PDB entry 7D3F | electron microscopy, 2.60 A resolution | chains A and C of the 4 polymer chains in the assembly

# Chain A (and C)
Name: Dual oxidase 1
Source organism: Homo sapiens
Notes: EC 1.11.1.-, 1.6.3.1; chain C of this document is another copy of the same molecule, construct and numbering; everything in this record applies to it too
UniProtKB: Q9NRD9 (DUOX1_HUMAN); numbering as in UniProt (aligned over 1-1551)
Chain sequence (1551 residues; numbered 1 to 1551; the number before each row is that of its first residue):
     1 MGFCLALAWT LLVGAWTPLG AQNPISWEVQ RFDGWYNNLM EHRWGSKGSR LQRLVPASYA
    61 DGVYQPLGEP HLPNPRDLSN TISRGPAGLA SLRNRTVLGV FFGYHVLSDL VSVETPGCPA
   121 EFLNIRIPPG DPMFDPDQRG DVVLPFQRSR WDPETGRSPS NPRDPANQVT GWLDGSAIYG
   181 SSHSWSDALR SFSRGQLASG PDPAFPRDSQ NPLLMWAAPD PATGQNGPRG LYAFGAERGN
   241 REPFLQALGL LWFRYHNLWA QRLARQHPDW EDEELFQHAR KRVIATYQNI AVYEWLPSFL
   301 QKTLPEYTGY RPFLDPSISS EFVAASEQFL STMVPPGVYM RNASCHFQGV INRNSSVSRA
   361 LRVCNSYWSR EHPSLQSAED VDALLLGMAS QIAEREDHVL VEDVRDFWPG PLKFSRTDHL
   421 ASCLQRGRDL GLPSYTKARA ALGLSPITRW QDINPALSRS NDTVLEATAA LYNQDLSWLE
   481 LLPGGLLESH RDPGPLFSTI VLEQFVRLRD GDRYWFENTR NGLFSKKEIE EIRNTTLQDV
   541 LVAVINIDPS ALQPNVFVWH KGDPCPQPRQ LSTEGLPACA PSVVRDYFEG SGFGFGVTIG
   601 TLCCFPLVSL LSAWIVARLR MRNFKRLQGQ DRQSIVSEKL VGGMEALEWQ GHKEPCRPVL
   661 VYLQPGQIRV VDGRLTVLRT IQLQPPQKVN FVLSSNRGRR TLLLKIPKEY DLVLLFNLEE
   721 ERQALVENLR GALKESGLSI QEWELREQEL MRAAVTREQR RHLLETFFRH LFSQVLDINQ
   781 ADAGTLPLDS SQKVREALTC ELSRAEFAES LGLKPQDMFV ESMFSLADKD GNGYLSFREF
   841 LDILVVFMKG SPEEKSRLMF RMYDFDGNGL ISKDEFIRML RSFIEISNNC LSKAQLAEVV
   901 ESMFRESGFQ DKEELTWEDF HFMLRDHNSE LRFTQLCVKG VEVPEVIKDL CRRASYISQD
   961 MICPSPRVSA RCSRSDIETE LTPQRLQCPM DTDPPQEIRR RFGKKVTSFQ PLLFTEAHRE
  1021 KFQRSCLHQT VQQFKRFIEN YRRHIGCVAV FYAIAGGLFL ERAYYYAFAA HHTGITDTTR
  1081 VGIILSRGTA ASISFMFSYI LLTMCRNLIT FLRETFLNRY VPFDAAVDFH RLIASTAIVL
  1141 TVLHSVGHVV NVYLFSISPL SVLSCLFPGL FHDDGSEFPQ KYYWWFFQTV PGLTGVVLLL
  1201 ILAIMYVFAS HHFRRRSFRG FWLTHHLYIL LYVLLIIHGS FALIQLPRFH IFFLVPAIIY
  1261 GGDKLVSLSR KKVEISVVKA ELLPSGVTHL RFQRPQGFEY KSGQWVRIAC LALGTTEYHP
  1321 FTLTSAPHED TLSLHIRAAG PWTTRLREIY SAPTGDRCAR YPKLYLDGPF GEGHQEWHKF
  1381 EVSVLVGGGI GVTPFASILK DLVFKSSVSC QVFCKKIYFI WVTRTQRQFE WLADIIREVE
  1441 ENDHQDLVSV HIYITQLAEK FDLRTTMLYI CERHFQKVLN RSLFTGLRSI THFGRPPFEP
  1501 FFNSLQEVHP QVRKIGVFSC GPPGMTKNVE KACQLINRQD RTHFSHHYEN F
Unresolved in the structure: 1-21, 620-643, 686-688, 695-699, 737-739, 777-790, 885-892, 903-913, 925-1011, 1355-1360
Sequence notes: variant F1178 (Leu in Q9NRD9)
Curated features (UniProtKB/Swiss-Prot):
  - binding site (Ca(2+)): D828, D830, N832, Y834, E839, D864, D866, N868, E875
  - glycosylation (N-linked (GlcNAc...) asparagine): N94, N342, N354, N461, N534
  - natural variant: F1178 (L1178F: this construct carries the variant)
Disulfide bonds: C118-C1165, C345-C565, C364-C579
Covalently attached groups: N-acetylglucosamine (NAG) linked to N94, N342, N534
Metal / ion sites: Na+ site 1: D109, T170, W172, D174, S176; Na+ site 2: T332, R395, D397, V399; Ca2+ site 1: D830, N832, Y834, E839; Ca2+ site 2: D864, D866, N868, L870; heme Fe site 1: H1130, H1225; heme Fe site 2: H1144, H1238
Small-molecule neighbours:
  - FAD (flavin-adenine dinucleotide): R1113, D1124, V1127, D1128, R1131, R1214, W1305, Y1318, H1319, P1320, F1321, T1322, H1335, I1336, R1337, A1339, G1340, P1341, W1342, T1343, T1393, F1551
  - heme (HEM), molecule 1: L602, R1087, A1090, I1093, S1094, F1097, T1141, H1144, S1145, H1148, F1186, P1191, G1192, G1195, V1196, L1198, L1199, L1202, L1231, L1235, H1238, G1239, F1241, A1242, L1243, I1244, Q1245, L1246, P1247, R1248, F1249
  - heme (HEM), molecule 2: F1097, I1100, L1101, M1104, R1106, H1130, R1131, A1134, L1202, M1205, Y1206, A1209, S1210, R1214, F1221, W1222, H1225, H1226, Y1228, L1231, Y1232, Y1260, K1264, E1317
  - N-acetylglucosamine (NAG; 2-acetamido-2-deoxy-beta-D-glucopyranose): L67, H71, W478
  - NADPH (NDP; NADPH dihydro-nicotinamide-adenine-dinucleotide phosphate): R1036, E1039, N1040, Y1041, G1388, G1389, I1390, G1391, V1422, T1423, R1424, T1455, R1495, C1520, G1521, P1522, P1523, G1524, M1525, N1528, E1549, N1550
From the paper describing this entry:
  - mutagenesis - D109A/D174A, T332A/D397A: abolished binding to Isoform 2 of Dual oxidase maturation factor 1
  - contacts within the chain: K653-R1215 (backbone contact), R674-E1348, R674-I1349, K814-E1281, R1113-N1550 (hydrogen bond), R1270-D1367
  - heme coordination: H1130, H1144, H1225, H1238
  - binding site for heme: R1087, H1148
  - Ca2+ coordination: D830, N832, Y834, E839, D864, D866, N868, L870 (proposed by the authors, not directly observed)
  - binding site for flavin-adenine dinucleotide: D1128, R1131, R1214
  - binding site for NADPH: R1036, E1039, N1040, R1424, R1495
  - specificity-determining residues: R1036, R1424, R1495
  - self-association interface (contacts with another copy of this molecule): E41, R50, F313, R507

# Interface between chain A and chain C
Residue-residue contacts (48):
  L39(A) - R53(C)
  L39(A) - V55(C)
  L39(A) - P56(C)  hydrophobic
  M40(A) - R50(C)
  M40(A) - L51(C)
  M40(A) - Q52(C)
  M40(A) - R53(C)
  M40(A) - D164(C)
  E41(A) - W44(C)  hydrogen bond
  E41(A) - R50(C)  salt bridge
  H42(A) - S160(C)
  H42(A) - N161(C)
  W44(A) - E41(C)  hydrogen bond
  W44(A) - W44(C)  hydrophobic
  R50(A) - M40(C)
  R50(A) - E41(C)  salt bridge
  L51(A) - M40(C)
  Q52(A) - M40(C)
  Q52(A) - F313(C)
  R53(A) - L39(C)
  R53(A) - M40(C)
  L54(A) - F313(C)  hydrophobic
  V55(A) - L39(C)
  P56(A) - L39(C)  hydrophobic
  S160(A) - H42(C)
  N161(A) - H42(C)
  D164(A) - M40(C)
  F313(A) - Q52(C)
  F313(A) - L54(C)  hydrophobic
  F313(A) - F313(C)
  F313(A) - L314(C)
  F313(A) - D315(C)  hydrogen bond (backbone-backbone)
  F313(A) - E503(C)
  F313(A) - R507(C)
  L314(A) - F313(C)
  D315(A) - F313(C)  hydrogen bond (backbone-backbone)
  A440(A) - R520(C)  hydrogen bond (backbone-side chain)
  G443(A) - R520(C)
  E503(A) - F313(C)
  R507(A) - F313(C)
  R520(A) - A440(C)  hydrogen bond (side chain-backbone)
  R520(A) - G443(C)
  Q1296(A) - F1413(C)
  G1297(A) - K1379(C)
  E1299(A) - K1301(C)  salt bridge
  K1301(A) - E1299(C)  salt bridge
  K1379(A) - G1297(C)
  F1413(A) - Q1296(C)
Also at the interface, not in a pair above, chain A (32 interface residues in all): Y36, A441, F1111
Also at the interface, not in a pair above, chain C (32 interface residues in all): Y36, A441, F1111
The authors on this interface:
  - hot spots on chain A (mutagenesis) - R50E, R507A, R507E: decreased binding to tetrameric peak formation on FSEC

# In short
The chain A/chain C interface involves 32 residues from each chain, with 6 hydrogen bonds and 4 salt bridges.
Polar pairs include E41(A)-R50(C), E1299(A)-K1301(C) and E41(A)-W44(C). From the paper: a binding site for
NADPH at R1036(A), E1039(A) and N1040(A) among others; R50E, R507A and R507E of chain A reduce binding to
tetrameric peak formation on FSEC; 5 substitutions were tested in all.
Chain A and chain C are both Dual oxidase 1 (Homo sapiens); the structure, Cryo-EM structure of human
DUOX1-DUOXA1 in high-calcium state, was determined by electron microscopy, deposited together with 7D3E.
